PDB entry 4HM3 | X-ray diffraction, 1.50 A resolution | chains A and B

[Chain A]
Molecule: Naphthalene 1,2-dioxygenase subunit alpha
Organism: Pseudomonas sp. C18
Notes: EC 1.14.12.12
Reference sequence: P0A111 (NDOB_PSEU8); residues 1-449 here = UniProt positions 1-449
Amino-acid sequence (449 residues; numbered 1 to 449; the number before each row is that of its first residue):
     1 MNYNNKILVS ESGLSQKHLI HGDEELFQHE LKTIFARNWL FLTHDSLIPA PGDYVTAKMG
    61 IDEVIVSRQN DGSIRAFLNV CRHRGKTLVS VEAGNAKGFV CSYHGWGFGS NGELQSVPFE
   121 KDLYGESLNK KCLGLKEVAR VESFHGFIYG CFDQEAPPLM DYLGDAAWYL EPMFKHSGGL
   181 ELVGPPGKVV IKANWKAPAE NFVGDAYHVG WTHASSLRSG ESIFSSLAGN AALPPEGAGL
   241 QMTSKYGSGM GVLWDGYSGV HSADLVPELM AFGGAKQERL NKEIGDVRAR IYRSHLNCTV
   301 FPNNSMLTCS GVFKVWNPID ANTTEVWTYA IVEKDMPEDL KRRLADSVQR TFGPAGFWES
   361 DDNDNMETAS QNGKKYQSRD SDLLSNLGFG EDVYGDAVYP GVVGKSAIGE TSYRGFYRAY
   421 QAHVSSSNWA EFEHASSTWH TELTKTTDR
Unresolved in the structure: 447-449
Ion coordination: 2Fe-2S cluster Fe: Cys81, His83, Cys101, His104; Fe ion: His208, His213, Asp362
Small-molecule neighbours:
  - 2Fe-2S cluster (FES): Cys81, His83, Arg84, Gly85, Lys86, Cys101, Tyr103, His104, Gly105, Trp106
  - phenylethane (PYJ): Asn201, Phe202, Asp205, Ala206, His208, Val209, Phe224, Leu253, Val260, His295, Asn297, Leu307, Phe352
Swiss-Prot annotation at these positions:
  - binding site ([2Fe-2S] cluster): Cys81, His83, Cys101, His104
  - binding site (Fe cation): His208, His213, Asp362
  - mutagenesis: Phe352 (F352V: Changes the regioselectivity of the product for naphthalene, phenanthrene and biphenyl)

[Chain B]
Molecule: Naphthalene 1,2-dioxygenase subunit beta
Organism: Pseudomonas sp. C18
Notes: EC 1.14.12.12
Reference sequence: P0A113 (NDOC_PSEU8); residues 0-193 here correspond to UniProt positions 1-194 (UniProt number = residue number + 1)
Amino-acid sequence (194 residues; row label = number of the first residue in the row; numbering starts at 0):
     0 MMINIQEDKL VSAHDAEEIL RFFNCHDSAL QQEATTLLTQ EAHLLDIQAY RAWLEHCVGS
    60 EVQYQVISRE LRAASERRYK LNEAMNVYNE NFQQLKVRVE HQLDPQNWGN SPKLRFTRFI
   120 TNVQAAMDVN DKELLHIRSN VILHRARRGN QVDVFYAARE DKWKRGEGGV RKLVQRFVDY
   180 PERILQTHNL MVFL
Unresolved in the structure: 0-1
Disulfide bonds: Cys24 forms a disulfide with the same residue of a neighbouring copy of this chain

[Interface between chain A and chain B]
Residue-residue contacts - 84 pairs, chain A then chain B:
  Ser46(A) - Leu80(B)
  Leu47(A) - Tyr78(B)  hydrogen bond (backbone-side chain)
  Leu47(A) - Leu80(B)
  Asp53(A) - Tyr78(B)
  Val91(A) - Leu70(B)
  Val91(A) - Arg71(B)
  Val91(A) - Ala72(B)
  Glu92(A) - Glu69(B)
  Glu92(A) - Leu70(B)  hydrogen bond (backbone-backbone)
  Glu92(A) - Arg182(B)  salt bridge
  Ala93(A) - Glu69(B)
  Ala93(A) - Leu70(B)
  Ala93(A) - Arg71(B)
  Ala93(A) - Tyr78(B)  hydrophobic
  Gly94(A) - Glu75(B)
  Gly94(A) - Tyr78(B)
  Asn95(A) - Glu75(B)  hydrogen bond (backbone-side chain)
  Asn95(A) - Arg76(B)  hydrogen bond (backbone-side chain)
  Asn95(A) - Arg77(B)  hydrogen bond
  Asn95(A) - Tyr78(B)
  Val183(A) - Asn81(B)
  Gly184(A) - Asn81(B)
  Pro185(A) - Glu69(B)
  Pro185(A) - Asn81(B)
  Pro185(A) - Glu82(B)
  Pro185(A) - Ala83(B)
  Pro185(A) - Met84(B)
  Pro185(A) - Arg182(B)
  Pro186(A) - Arg182(B)  hydrogen bond (backbone-side chain)
  Lys188(A) - Arg182(B)
  Lys188(A) - Ile183(B)
  Lys188(A) - Leu184(B)  hydrogen bond (backbone-backbone)
  Val189(A) - Leu184(B)  hydrophobic
  Val189(A) - His187(B)
  Val189(A) - Asn188(B)
  Val190(A) - Ile183(B)  hydrophobic
  Val190(A) - Leu184(B)  hydrogen bond (backbone-backbone)
  Val190(A) - Gln185(B)
  Val190(A) - His187(B)
  Ile191(A) - His187(B)
  Lys192(A) - His187(B)
  Trp211(A) - Trp107(B)  hydrogen bond (backbone-side chain)
  Ala214(A) - Gln105(B)
  Ser215(A) - His100(B)  hydrogen bond
  Ser215(A) - Asp103(B)
  Ser215(A) - Asn106(B)
  Ser216(A) - His100(B)  hydrogen bond
  Arg218(A) - Asp103(B)  salt bridge
  Arg218(A) - Gln105(B)  hydrogen bond
  Ser219(A) - Val96(B)
  Ser219(A) - Glu99(B)
  Ser219(A) - His100(B)  hydrogen bond (side chain-backbone)
  Gly229(A) - Gln105(B)
  Asp264(A) - Gln93(B)  hydrogen bond
  Glu325(A) - Ile183(B)
  Asp346(A) - Asn85(B)  hydrogen bond
  Asp346(A) - Asn88(B)  hydrogen bond
  Gln349(A) - Met84(B)
  Gln349(A) - Asn85(B)
  Arg350(A) - Asn88(B)  hydrogen bond (side chain-backbone)
  Arg350(A) - Glu89(B)  salt bridge
  Arg350(A) - Gln93(B)  hydrogen bond
  Arg350(A) - Arg97(B)  hydrogen bond (backbone-side chain)
  Pro354(A) - Met84(B)
  Pro354(A) - Leu184(B)  hydrophobic
  Pro354(A) - Asn188(B)
  Pro354(A) - Leu189(B)  hydrogen bond (backbone-backbone)
  Ala355(A) - Val86(B)  hydrophobic
  Ala355(A) - Tyr87(B)  hydrophobic
  Ala355(A) - Arg97(B)  hydrogen bond (backbone-side chain)
  Ala355(A) - Leu189(B)
  Ala355(A) - Met190(B)
  Gly356(A) - Met190(B)
  Phe357(A) - Val96(B)  hydrophobic
  Phe357(A) - His100(B)  hydrogen bond (backbone-side chain)
  Phe357(A) - Met190(B)  hydrophobic
  Ser360(A) - His100(B)
  Ser360(A) - Met190(B)
  Asp361(A) - His100(B)  salt bridge
  Asn363(A) - Asn188(B)  hydrogen bond
  Asp364(A) - Gly108(B)
  Asp364(A) - Arg146(B)  salt bridge
  Asp364(A) - Arg147(B)  salt bridge
  Glu367(A) - His187(B)  salt bridge
Interface residues without a listed pair, chain A (44 interface residues in all): Pro49, Tyr54, Val55, Gly187, Thr212, Gly220
Interface residues without a listed pair, chain B (39 interface residues in all): Ser67

[In short]
The interface between chain A and chain B involves 44 residues on one side and 39 on the other; the contacts
include 23 hydrogen bonds and 7 salt bridges. Polar contacts include Glu92(A)-Arg182(B), Arg218(A)-Asp103(B)
and Arg350(A)-Glu89(B). Ligands of chain A: 2Fe-2S cluster and phenylethane.
Here chain A is Naphthalene 1,2-dioxygenase subunit alpha and chain B is Naphthalene 1,2-dioxygenase subunit
beta, both from Pseudomonas sp. C18. Entry 4HM3 (Naphthalene 1,2-Dioxygenase bound to ethylbenzene) was
determined by X-ray diffraction (same publication as 4HJL, 4HKV, 4HM0, 4HM2, 4HM4, 4HM5 and 3 further
entries).
